6XL9 - chains N and G of the 10 polymer chains in the assembly; structure by electron microscopy, 2.50 A resolution.

Chain N:
Molecule: synthetic non-template strand DNA
Sequence (54 nucleotides; row label = number of the first residue in the row):
    35 GCCTTGACCC TCCCCTAAGG GGAGGGTTTA GATTGTGTGC AGTCTGACGC GGCG

Chain G:
Molecule: MerR family transcriptional regulator EcmrR
From: Escherichia coli O157:H7
Amino-acid sequence (268 residues; each row starts with the number of its first residue):
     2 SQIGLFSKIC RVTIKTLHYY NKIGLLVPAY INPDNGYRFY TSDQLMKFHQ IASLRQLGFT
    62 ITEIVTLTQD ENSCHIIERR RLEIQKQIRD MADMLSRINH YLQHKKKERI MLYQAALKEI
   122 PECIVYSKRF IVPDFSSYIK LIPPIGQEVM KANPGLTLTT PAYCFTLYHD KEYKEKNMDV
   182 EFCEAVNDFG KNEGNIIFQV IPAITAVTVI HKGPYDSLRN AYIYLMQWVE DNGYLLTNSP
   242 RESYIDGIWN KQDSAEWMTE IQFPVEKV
Residues lining bound ligands: tetraphenylantimonium ion (118): Tyr127, Ile143, Gly147, Met151, Leu159, Ala163, Cys165, Phe183, Glu185, Tyr245, Trp250

Chain N / chain G interface:
Residue-residue contacts (12; chain N residue first):
  DA52(N) - Tyr20(G)  sugar contact
  DA52(N) - Thr61(G)  phosphate contact
  DA52(N) - Ile62(G)  hydrogen bond to the phosphate
  DG53(N) - Thr17(G)  sugar contact
  DG53(N) - Tyr20(G)  phosphate contact
  DG53(N) - Tyr21(G)  hydrogen bond to the phosphate
  DG54(N) - Thr14(G)  hydrogen bond to the phosphate
  DG54(N) - Lys16(G)  phosphate contact
  DG54(N) - Thr17(G)  phosphate contact
  DG55(N) - Lys16(G)  base contact
  DG56(N) - Lys16(G)  base contact
  DG60(N) - Tyr38(G)  base contact
Other interface residues (no listed pair), chain N (7 interface residues in all): DA51
Other interface residues (no listed pair), chain G (9 interface residues in all): Arg56

In short:
7 residues of chain N face 9 of chain G across their interface; the contacts include 3 hydrogen bonds. Polar
pairs include DA52(N)-Ile62(G), DG53(N)-Tyr21(G) and DG54(N)-Thr14(G). Bound to chain G: tetraphenylantimonium
ion.
Here chain N is synthetic non-template strand DNA and chain G is MerR family transcriptional regulator EcmrR
(Escherichia coli O157:H7). Entry 6XL9 (Cryo-EM structure of EcmrR-RNAP-promoter initial transcribing complex
with 3-nt RNA transcript (EcmrR-RPitc-3nt)) was determined by electron microscopy, deposited together with
6XL5, 6XL6, 6XLA, 6XLJ, 6XLK, 6XLL, 6XLM and 6XLN.
